Entry 6LQC (X-ray diffraction, 1.88 A resolution); this record covers chain A.

[Chain A]
Protein: Cyclohexylamine Oxidase
From: Erythrobacteraceae bacterium
Sequence (453 residues; row label = number of the first residue in the row):
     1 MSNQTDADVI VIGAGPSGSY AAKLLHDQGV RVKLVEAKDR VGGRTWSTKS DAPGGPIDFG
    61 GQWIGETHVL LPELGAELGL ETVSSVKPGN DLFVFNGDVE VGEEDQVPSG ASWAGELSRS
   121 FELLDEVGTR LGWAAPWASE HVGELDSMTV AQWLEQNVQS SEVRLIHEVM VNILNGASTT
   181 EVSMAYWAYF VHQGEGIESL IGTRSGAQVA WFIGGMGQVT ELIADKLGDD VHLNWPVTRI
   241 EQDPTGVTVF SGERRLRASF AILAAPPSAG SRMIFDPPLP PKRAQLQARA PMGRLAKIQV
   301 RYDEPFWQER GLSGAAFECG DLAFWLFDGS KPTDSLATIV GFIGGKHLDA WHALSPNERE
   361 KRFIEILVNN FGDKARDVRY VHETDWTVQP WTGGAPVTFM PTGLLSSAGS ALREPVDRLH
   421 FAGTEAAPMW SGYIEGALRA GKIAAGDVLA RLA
Not modelled in the structure: 1-3
Residues lining bound ligands: FAD (flavin-adenine dinucleotide): Ile12, Gly13, Ala14, Gly15, Pro16, Ser17, Gly18, Val35, Glu36, Ala37, Lys38, Gly42, Gly43, Arg44, Thr45, Phe59, Gly60, Gly61, Gln62, Trp63, Trp235, Pro236, Val237, Ala264, Ala265, Pro266, Ala269, Met273, Leu295, Lys297, Phe342, Trp386, Trp391, Thr392, Ala395, Pro396, Gly423, Thr424, Gly432, Tyr433, Ile434, Glu435, Ala437

[Summary]
Bound to chain A: flavin-adenine dinucleotide.
Chain A is Cyclohexylamine Oxidase (Erythrobacteraceae bacterium); the structure, Crystal structure of
Cyclohexylamine Oxidase from Erythrobacteraceae bacterium, was determined by X-ray diffraction (same
publication as 6LQL).
